Entry 4NFJ (X-ray diffraction, 2.05 A resolution); this record covers chain F.

== Chain F ==
Name: Farnesyl pyrophosphate synthase
Source organism: Homo sapiens
Notes: EC 2.5.1.10, 2.5.1.1
UniProtKB: P14324 (FPPS_HUMAN); residues 1-353 here correspond to UniProt positions 67-419 (UniProt number = residue number + 66)
Sequence (375 residues; numbered -21 to 353; the number before each row is that of its first residue; numbers below 1 keep their minus sign (Met-21 is residue -21)):
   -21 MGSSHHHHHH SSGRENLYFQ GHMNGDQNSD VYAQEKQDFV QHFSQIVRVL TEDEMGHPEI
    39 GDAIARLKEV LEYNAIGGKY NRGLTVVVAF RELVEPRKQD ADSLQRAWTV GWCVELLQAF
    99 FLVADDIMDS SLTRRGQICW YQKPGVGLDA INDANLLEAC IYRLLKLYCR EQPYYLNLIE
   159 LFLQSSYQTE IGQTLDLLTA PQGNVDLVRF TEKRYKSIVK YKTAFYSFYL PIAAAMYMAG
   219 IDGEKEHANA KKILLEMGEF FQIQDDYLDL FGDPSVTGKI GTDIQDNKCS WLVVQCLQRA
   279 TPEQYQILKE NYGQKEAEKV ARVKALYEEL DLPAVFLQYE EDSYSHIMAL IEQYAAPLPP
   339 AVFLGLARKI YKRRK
Disordered / not traced: -21 to 7, 351-353
Sequence notes: expression tag (-21 to 0)
Metal / ion sites: Mg2+ site 1: Asp103, Asp107 (together with magnesium); Mg2+ site 2: Asp243 (together with magnesium)
Residues lining bound ligands: magnesium (JD5; [({5-[4-(cyclopropyloxy)phenyl]pyridin-3-yl}amino)methanediyl]bis(phosphonic acid)): Phe98, Phe99, Ala102, Asp103, Met106, Asp107, Arg112, Ile129, Asn130, Asn133, Thr167, Glu168, Gln171, Asp174, Lys200, Thr201, Tyr204, Gln240, Asp243, Asp244, Lys257, Asp261
UniProt features mapped onto this chain:
  - binding site (isopentenyl diphosphate): Lys57, Arg60, Gln96, Arg113
  - binding site (Mg(2+)): Asp103, Asp107
  - binding site (dimethylallyl diphosphate): Arg112, Lys200, Thr201, Gln240, Lys257, Lys266
  - site (Important for determining product chain length): Phe98, Phe99
  - modified residue: Lys57 (N6-(2-hydroxyisobutyryl)lysine), Lys287 (N6-acetyllysine)
From the paper describing this entry:
  - binding site for magnesium: Lys200, Thr201

== Overview ==
Chain F binds magnesium. Asp103 and Asp107 form the Mg2+ site 1. UniProt lists 4 isopentenyl
diphosphate-binding residues, Mg2+-binding residues Asp103 and Asp107 and 6 dimethylallyl diphosphate-binding
residues. From the paper: a binding site for magnesium at Lys200 and Thr201.
Chain F is Farnesyl pyrophosphate synthase (Homo sapiens); the structure, Crystal structure of human FPPS in
complex with magnesium, JDS05120, and sulfate, was determined by X-ray diffraction together with 4PVX, 4PVY,
4NFI and 4NFK from the same study.
